6YEG - chains D and J of the 12 polymer chains in the assembly; structure by electron microscopy, 4.00 A resolution.

[Chain D (and J)]
Name: Tail tube protein gp17.1*
Source organism: Bacillus phage SPP1
Notes: chain J of this document is another copy of the same molecule, construct and numbering; everything in this record applies to it too
UniProt: O48449 (TUBE_BPSPP), isoform O48449-2; residue numbers follow UniProt; this construct covers 5-177
Amino-acid sequence (180 residues; row label = number of the first residue in the row):
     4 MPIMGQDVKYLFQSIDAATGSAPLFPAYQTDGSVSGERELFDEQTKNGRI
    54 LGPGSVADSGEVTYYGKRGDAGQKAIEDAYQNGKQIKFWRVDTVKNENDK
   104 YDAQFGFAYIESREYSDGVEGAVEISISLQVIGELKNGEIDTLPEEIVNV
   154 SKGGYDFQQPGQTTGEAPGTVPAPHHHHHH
Unresolved in the structure: 4, 177-183
Sequence notes: initiating methionine (4); expression tag (178-183)

[Interface between chain D and chain J]
Contacting residue pairs (30):
  P5(D) - R52(J)
  M7(D) - L43(J)  hydrophobic
  M7(D) - G55(J)
  M7(D) - P56(J)
  K155(D) - I135(J)
  K155(D) - G136(J)
  K155(D) - E137(J)  hydrogen bond (side chain-backbone)
  G157(D) - L138(J)
  Y158(D) - F108(J)
  Y158(D) - F110(J)
  Y158(D) - L138(J)
  Y158(D) - N140(J)
  D159(D) - F108(J)
  D159(D) - L138(J)
  D159(D) - N140(J)  hydrogen bond (backbone-side chain)
  F160(D) - W92(J)  hydrophobic
  F160(D) - E142(J)
  Q162(D) - T22(J)
  Q162(D) - G23(J)  hydrogen bond (backbone-backbone)
  Q162(D) - W92(J)
  Q162(D) - E142(J)
  Q162(D) - D144(J)
  P163(D) - A21(J)
  P163(D) - T22(J)
  P163(D) - G23(J)
  Q165(D) - K90(J)
  T166(D) - A21(J)
  T167(D) - I18(J)
  E169(D) - Q88(J)
  P171(D) - F110(J)  hydrophobic
Also at the interface, not in a pair above, chain D (16 interface residues in all): G156, G168
Also at the interface, not in a pair above, chain J (21 interface residues in all): L146

[In short]
16 residues of chain D and 21 residues of chain J are in contact, with 3 hydrogen bonds. Polar contacts
include K155(D)-E137(J), D159(D)-N140(J) and Q162(D)-G23(J).
Chain D and chain J are both Tail tube protein gp17.1* (Bacillus phage SPP1); the structure, Hybrid structure
of the SPP1 tail tube by solid-state NMR and cryo EM - Final EM ..., was determined by electron microscopy
(same publication as 6YQ5).
